1SER - chains T and B of the 3 polymer chains in the assembly; structure by X-ray diffraction, 2.90 A resolution.

# Chain T
Molecule: TRNASER
Source organism: Thermus thermophilus
Sequence (94 nucleotides; numbered 1 to 76 plus 20 insertion-coded residues; 2 numbers in that range are skipped by the numbering (no residue carries them; nothing is unmodelled there); the number before each row is that of its first residue; a row labelled like 20A-20B holds insertion residues (20A, then the next letters in order)):
     1 GGAGAGGUGC CCGAGU
    18 GGC
20A-20B UG
    21 AAGGGA
    28 CACGACUGGA AAUCG
   42A U
    43 GUAGG
47A-47Q GGGGCUUAAACCUCCCU
    48 CGCGGGUUCG AAUCCCGCCC UCUCCGCCA
Disordered / not traced: 1-3, 28-41, 42A, 47E-47J, 72-76
Modified / non-standard residues: H2U (5,6-dihydrouridine-5'-monophosphate) at position 20A; 5MU (5-methyluridine 5'-monophosphate) at position 54; PSU (pseudouridine-5'-monophosphate) at position 55

# Chain B
Molecule: Protein (seryl-tRNA synthetase (e.c.6.1.1.11))
Source organism: Thermus thermophilus
UniProtKB: P34945 (SYS_THETH); residues 501-921 here correspond to UniProt positions 1-421 (UniProt number = residue number - 500)
Amino-acid sequence (421 residues; row label = number of the first residue in the row):
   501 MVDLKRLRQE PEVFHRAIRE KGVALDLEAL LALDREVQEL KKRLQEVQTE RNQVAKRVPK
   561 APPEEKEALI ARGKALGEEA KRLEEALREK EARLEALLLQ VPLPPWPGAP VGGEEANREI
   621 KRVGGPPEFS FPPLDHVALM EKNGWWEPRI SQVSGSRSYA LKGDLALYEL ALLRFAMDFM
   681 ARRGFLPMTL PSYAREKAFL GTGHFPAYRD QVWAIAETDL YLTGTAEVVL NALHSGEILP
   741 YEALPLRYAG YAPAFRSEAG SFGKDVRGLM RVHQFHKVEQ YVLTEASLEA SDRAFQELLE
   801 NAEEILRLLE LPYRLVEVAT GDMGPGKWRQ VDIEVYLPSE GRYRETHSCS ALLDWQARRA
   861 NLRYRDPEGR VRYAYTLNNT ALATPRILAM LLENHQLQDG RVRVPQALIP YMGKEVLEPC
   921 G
Construct notes: conflict Tyr-708 (Thr208 in P34945)
Curated features (UniProtKB/Swiss-Prot):
  - binding site (L-serine): Thr-725 to Glu-727, Glu-779, Thr-880
  - binding site (ATP): Arg-756 to Glu-758, Val-772, Glu-845 to Ser-848

# How chain T and chain B interact
Residue-residue contacts (30; chain T residue first):
  G19(T) with Ala-555(B), hydrogen bond to the base; Pro-559(B), base contact
  A45(T) with Arg-865(B), phosphate contact
  G46(T) with Arg-863(B), sugar contact; Arg-865(B), salt bridge to the phosphate; Val-871(B), phosphate contact
  G47A(T) with Gln-545(B), hydrogen bond to the base
  G47B(T) with Lys-542(B), hydrogen bond to the phosphate; Gln-545(B), base contact
  G47C(T) with Lys-542(B), salt bridge to the phosphate
  C47N(T) with Gln-545(B), hydrogen bond to the base; Thr-549(B), hydrogen bond to the sugar
  C47O(T) with Gln-545(B), sugar contact; Gln-548(B), hydrogen bond to the sugar; Thr-549(B), sugar contact; Asn-552(B), hydrogen bond to the phosphate
  C47P(T) with Gln-548(B), hydrogen bond to the phosphate; Asn-552(B), hydrogen bond to the phosphate
  G52(T) with Arg-588(B), salt bridge to the phosphate
  G53(T) with Lys-581(B), phosphate contact; Arg-588(B), salt bridge to the phosphate
  C56(T) with Ala-555(B), sugar contact; Val-558(B), base contact; Ile-570(B), sugar contact; Gly-573(B), sugar contact; Lys-574(B), sugar contact
  G57(T) with Arg-551(B), salt bridge to the phosphate; Ala-555(B), sugar contact
  C66(T) with Arg-695(B), hydrogen bond to the phosphate
  C67(T) with Arg-695(B), salt bridge to the phosphate
Other interface residues (no listed pair), chain T (18 interface residues in all): G47, 5MU_54, PSU_55
Other interface residues (no listed pair), chain B (24 interface residues in all): Arg-508, Lys-541, Val-554, Gly-577, Glu-584, Ile-738

# Summary
18 residues of chain T face 24 of chain B across their interface; the contacts include 10 hydrogen bonds and 6
salt bridges. Among the polar pairs are G19(T)/Ala-555(B), C47N(T)/Gln-545(B) and G47A(T)/Gln-545(B).
Chain T is TRNASER and chain B is Protein (seryl-tRNA synthetase (e.c.6.1.1.11)), both from Thermus
thermophilus; the structure, The 2.9 angstroms crystal structure of T. thermophilus seryl-tRNA synthetase
complexed with tRNA ser, was determined by X-ray diffraction.
